6OQW - chains B and X of the 22 polymer chains in the assembly; structure by electron microscopy, 3.10 A resolution.

== Chain B ==
Protein: ATP synthase subunit alpha
Source organism: Escherichia coli 2-427-07_S4_C3
Notes: EC 7.1.2.2
Reference sequence: A0A073FQ32 (A0A073FQ32_ECOLX); residue numbers follow UniProt; this construct covers 1-513
Chain sequence (513 residues; numbered 1 to 513; the number before each row is that of its first residue):
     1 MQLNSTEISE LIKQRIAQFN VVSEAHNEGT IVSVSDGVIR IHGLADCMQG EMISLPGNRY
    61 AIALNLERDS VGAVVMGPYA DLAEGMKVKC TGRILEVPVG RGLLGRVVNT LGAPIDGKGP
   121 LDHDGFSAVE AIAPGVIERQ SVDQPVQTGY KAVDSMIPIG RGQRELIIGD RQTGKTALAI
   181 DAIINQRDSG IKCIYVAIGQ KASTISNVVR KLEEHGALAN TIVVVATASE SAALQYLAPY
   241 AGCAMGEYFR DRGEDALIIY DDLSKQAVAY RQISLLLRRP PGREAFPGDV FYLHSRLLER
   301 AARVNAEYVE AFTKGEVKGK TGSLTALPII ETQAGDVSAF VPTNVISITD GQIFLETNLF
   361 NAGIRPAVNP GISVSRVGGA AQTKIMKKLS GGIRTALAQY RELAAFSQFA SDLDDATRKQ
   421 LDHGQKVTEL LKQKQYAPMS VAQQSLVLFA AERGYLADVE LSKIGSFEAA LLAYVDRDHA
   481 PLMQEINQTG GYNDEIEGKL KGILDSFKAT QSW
Metal / ion sites: Mg2+: Thr-176 (together with ATP)
Ligand contacts: ATP (adenosine-5'-triphosphate): Tyr-150, Asp-170, Arg-171, Gln-172, Thr-173, Gly-174, Lys-175, Thr-176, Ala-177, Phe-360, Arg-365, Pro-366, Gln-433, Lys-434, Gln-435

== Chain X ==
Protein: ATP synthase subunit b
Source organism: Escherichia coli 2-427-07_S4_C3
Reference sequence: A0A073FPT7 (A0A073FPT7_ECOLX); residues 1-156 here = UniProt positions 1-156
Chain sequence (156 residues; each row starts with the number of its first residue):
     1 MNLNATILGQ AIAFVLFVLF AMKYVWPPLM AAIEKRQKEI ADGLASAERA HKDLDLAKAS
    61 ATDQLKKAKA EAQVIIEQAN KRRSQILDEA KAEAEQERTK IVAQAQAEIE AERKRAREEL
   121 RKQVAILAVA GAEKIIERSV DEAANSDIVD KLVAEL
Disordered / not traced: 154-156
Sequence notes: conflict Ala-21 (Cys in A0A073FPT7)

== How chain B and chain X interact ==
Pairs across the interface - 22 pairs, chain B then chain X:
  Met-1(B) with Glu-112(X), hydrogen bond (backbone-side chain)
  Gln-2(B) with Glu-112(X), hydrogen bond (backbone-side chain)
  Leu-3(B) with Glu-112(X), hydrogen bond (backbone-side chain); Arg-115(X)
  Ser-5(B) with Glu-119(X), hydrogen bond; Leu-120(X)
  Ser-9(B) with Gln-123(X), hydrogen bond
  Ile-12(B) with Leu-127(X), hydrophobic
  Lys-13(B) with Leu-127(X)
  Ile-16(B) with Ala-130(X); Lys-134(X)
  Ala-17(B) with Lys-134(X)
  Phe-19(B) with Lys-134(X), hydrogen bond (backbone-side chain)
  Val-21(B) with Lys-134(X); Ile-135(X); Glu-137(X)
  Lys-508(B) with Lys-69(X)
  Gln-511(B) with Lys-69(X), hydrogen bond (backbone-side chain)
  Ser-512(B) with Lys-69(X); Gln-73(X), hydrogen bond; Ile-76(X)
  Trp-513(B) with Gln-73(X), hydrogen bond (backbone-side chain)
Also at the interface, not in a pair above, chain B (16 interface residues in all): Ile-8
Also at the interface, not in a pair above, chain X (15 interface residues in all): Ala-72, Gly-131

== Overview ==
16 residues of chain B face 15 of chain X across their interface, with 9 hydrogen bonds. Polar pairs include
Met-1(B)/Glu-112(X), Gln-2(B)/Glu-112(X) and Leu-3(B)/Glu-112(X). Chain B binds ATP.
Here chain B is ATP synthase subunit alpha and chain X is ATP synthase subunit b, both from Escherichia coli
2-427-07_S4_C3. Entry 6OQW (E. coli ATP synthase State 3a) was determined by electron microscopy (same
publication as 6OQR, 6OQS, 6OQT, 6OQU, 6OQV, 6PQV and 3 further entries).
